2JK9 - chains A and B; structure by X-ray diffraction, 1.79 A resolution.

# Chain A
Name: Spry domain-containing socs box protein 1
From: Homo sapiens
UniProt: Q96BD6 (SPSB1_HUMAN); residues 24-233 here = UniProt positions 24-233
Sequence (212 residues; each row starts with the number of its first residue):
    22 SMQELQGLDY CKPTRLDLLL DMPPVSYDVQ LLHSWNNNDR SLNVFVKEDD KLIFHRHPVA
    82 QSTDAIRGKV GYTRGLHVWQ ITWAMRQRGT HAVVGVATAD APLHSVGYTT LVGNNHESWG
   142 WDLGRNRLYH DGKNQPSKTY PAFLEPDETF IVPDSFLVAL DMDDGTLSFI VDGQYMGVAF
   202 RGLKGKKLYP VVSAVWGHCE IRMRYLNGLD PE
Disordered / not traced: 22-29, 232-233
Construct notes: expression tag (22-23)
Swiss-Prot annotation at these positions:
  - modified residue: Y31 (Phosphotyrosine)
  - mutagenesis: Y31 (Y31F: Loss of phosphorylation)

# Chain B
Name: Prkc apoptosis WT1 regulator protein
UniProt: Q96IZ0 (PAWR_HUMAN); residues 1-15 here correspond to UniProt positions 67-81 (UniProt number = residue number + 66)
Sequence (15 residues; numbered 1 to 15; the number before each row is that of its first residue):
     1 NELNNNLPGG APAAP
Disordered / not traced: 9-15
Swiss-Prot annotation at these positions:
  - motif: E2 to N6 (B30.2/SPRY domain-binding motif)
What the authors report for this chain:
  - mutagenesis - N6A: abolished binding to mSPSB2 and mSPSB4
  - mutagenesis - N4A, N5A: abolished binding to mSPSB1, mSPSB2, and mSPSB4
  - mutagenesis - E2D/L3I (30-fold), E2D, L3I (2-fold): increased binding to mSPSB2
  - mutagenesis - E2D/L3I (5- to 6-fold): increased binding to mSPSB1

# Interface between chain A and chain B
Contacting residue pairs - 20 pairs, chain A then chain B:
  R77(A) with N6(B), hydrogen bond
  P79(A) with N5(B); N6(B); L7(B), hydrogen bond (backbone-backbone)
  V80(A) with N6(B), hydrogen bond (backbone-side chain)
  A81(A) with N6(B); L7(B)
  G110(A) with N4(B)
  T111(A) with L3(B); N4(B), hydrogen bond (backbone-side chain)
  Y129(A) with E2(B), hydrogen bond; N4(B); N6(B), hydrogen bond
  V216(A) with N4(B); N6(B), hydrogen bond (backbone-side chain)
  W217(A) with N4(B); N5(B)
  G218(A) with N4(B), hydrogen bond (backbone-backbone); N5(B), hydrogen bond (backbone-side chain); N6(B), hydrogen bond (backbone-side chain)
Also at the interface, not in a pair above, chain A (12 interface residues in all): H78, Q82
Also at the interface, not in a pair above, chain B (7 interface residues in all): P8
The authors on this interface:
  - specific contacts: R77(A)-N6(B) (hydrogen bond), T111(A)-N4(B) (hydrogen bond), Y129(A)-N6(B) (hydrogen bond), Y129(A)-E2(B) (hydrogen bond), Y129(A)-N4(B), V216(A)-N6(B) (backbone contact), W217(A)-N4(B), G218(A)-N5(B) (backbone contact), G218(A)-N4(B) (backbone contact)
  - interface residues, chain A: Y129(A), W217(A)

# In short
The interface between chain A and chain B involves 12 residues on one side and 7 on the other, with 10
hydrogen bonds. Among the polar pairs are R77(A)-N6(B), V80(A)-N6(B) and T111(A)-N4(B). The authors report
hydrogen bonds between R77(A) and N6(B), T111(A) and N4(B) and Y129(A) and N6(B) among others; contacts
between Y129(A) and N4(B) and W217(A) and N4(B); backbone contacts between V216(A) and N6(B), G218(A) and
N5(B) and G218(A) and N4(B). From the paper: E2D/L3I, E2D and L3I of chain B increase binding to mSPSB2;
interface residues Y129(A) and W217(A); 6 substitutions were tested in all.
Here chain A is Spry domain-containing socs box protein 1 (Homo sapiens) and chain B is Prkc apoptosis WT1
regulator protein. Entry 2JK9 (The structure of splA-ryanodine receptor domain and SOCS box containing 1 in
complex with a PAR-4 ...) was determined by X-ray diffraction together with 3F2O, 3EMW and 2V24 from the same
study.
